PDB entry 5BXS | X-ray diffraction, 2.20 A resolution | chain A

[Chain A]
Name: Lacto-N-biosidase
From: Bifidobacterium bifidum JCM 1254
Notes: EC 3.2.1.140
UniProtKB: B3TLD6 (B3TLD6_BIFBI); numbering as in UniProt (aligned over 41-663)
Sequence (644 residues; row label = number of the first residue in the row):
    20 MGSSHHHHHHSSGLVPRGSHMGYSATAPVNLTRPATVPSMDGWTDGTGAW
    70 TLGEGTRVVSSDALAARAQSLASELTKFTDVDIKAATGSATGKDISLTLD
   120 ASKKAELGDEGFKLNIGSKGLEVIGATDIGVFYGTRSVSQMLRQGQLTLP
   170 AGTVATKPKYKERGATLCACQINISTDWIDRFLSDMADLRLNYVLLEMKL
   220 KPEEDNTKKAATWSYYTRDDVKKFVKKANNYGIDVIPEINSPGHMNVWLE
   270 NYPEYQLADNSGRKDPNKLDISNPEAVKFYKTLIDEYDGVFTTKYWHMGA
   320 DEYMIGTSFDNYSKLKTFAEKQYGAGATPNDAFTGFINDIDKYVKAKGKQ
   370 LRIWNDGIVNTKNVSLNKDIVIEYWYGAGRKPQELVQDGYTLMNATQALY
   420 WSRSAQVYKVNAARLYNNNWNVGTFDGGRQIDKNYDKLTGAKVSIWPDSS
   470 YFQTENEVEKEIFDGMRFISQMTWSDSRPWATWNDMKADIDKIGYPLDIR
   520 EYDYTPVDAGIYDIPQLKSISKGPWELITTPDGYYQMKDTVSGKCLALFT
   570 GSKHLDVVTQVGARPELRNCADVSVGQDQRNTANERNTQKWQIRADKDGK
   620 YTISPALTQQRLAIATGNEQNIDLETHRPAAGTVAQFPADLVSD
Disordered / not traced: 20-29, 663
Disulfide bonds: Cys187-Cys189, Cys564-Cys589
Construct notes: initiating methionine (20); expression tag (21-40)
Ligand contacts: beta-D-galactopyranose / 6-acetamido-6-deoxy-castanospermine: Cys187, Cys189, Gln190, Glu216, Asn259, His263, Asp320, Glu321, Trp373, Trp394, Tyr419, Tyr427, Trp465, Pro466, Asp467, Leu574
UniProt features mapped onto this chain:
  - active site: Glu321 (Proton donor/acceptor)
  - binding site (beta-D-galactosyl-(1->3)-N-acetyl-D-glucosamine): Gln190, Glu216, Asn259, Asp320, Glu321, Tyr419, Asp467
  - mutagenesis: His263 (H263F: Does not affect the affinity for LNB-beta-pNP, but shows a reduced kcat value), Asp320 (D320A/N: Does not affect the affinity for LNB-beta-pNP, but exhibits significantly reduced kcat value), Tyr419 (Y419F: Significantly reduces both the affinity and kcat value for LNB-beta-pNP)
What the authors report for this chain:
  - binding site for 6-acetamido-6-deoxy-castanospermine: Asp467
  - catalytic residues: Glu321 (citing earlier work)

[Overview]
Ligands of chain A: beta-D-galactopyranose / 6-acetamido-6-deoxy-castanospermine. UniProt lists active-site
residue Glu321, 7 beta-D-galactosyl-(1->3)-N-acetyl-D-glucosamine-binding residues and 3 mutagenesis sites.
The paper reports the catalytic residue Glu321; a binding site for 6-acetamido-6-deoxy-castanospermine at
Asp467.
Chain A is Lacto-N-biosidase (Bifidobacterium bifidum JCM 1254); the structure, LNBase in complex with
LNB-NHAcCAS, was determined by X-ray diffraction, deposited together with 5BXP, 5BXR and 5BXT.
